PDB entry 1E03 | X-ray diffraction, 2.90 A resolution | chain L

[Chain L]
Molecule: Antithrombin-III
Organism: Homo sapiens
UniProtKB: P01008 (ANT3_HUMAN); residues 1-432 here correspond to UniProt positions 33-464 (UniProt number = residue number + 32)
Amino-acid sequence (432 residues; row label = number of the first residue in the row):
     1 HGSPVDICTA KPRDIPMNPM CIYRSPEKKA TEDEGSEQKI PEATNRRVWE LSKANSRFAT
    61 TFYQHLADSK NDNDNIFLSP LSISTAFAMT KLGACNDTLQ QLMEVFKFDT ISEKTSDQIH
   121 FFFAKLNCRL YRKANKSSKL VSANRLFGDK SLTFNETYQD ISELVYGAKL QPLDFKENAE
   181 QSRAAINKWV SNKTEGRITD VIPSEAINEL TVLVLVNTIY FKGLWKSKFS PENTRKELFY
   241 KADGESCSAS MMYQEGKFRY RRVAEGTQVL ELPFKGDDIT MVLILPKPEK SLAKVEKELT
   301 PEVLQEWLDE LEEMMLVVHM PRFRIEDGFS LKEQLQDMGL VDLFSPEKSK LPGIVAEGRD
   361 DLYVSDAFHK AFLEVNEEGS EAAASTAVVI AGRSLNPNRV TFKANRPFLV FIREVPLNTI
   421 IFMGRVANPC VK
Disordered / not traced: 1-4, 28-31, 432
Cystine bridges: Cys-8/Cys-128, Cys-21/Cys-95, Cys-247/Cys-430
Covalent attachments: N-acetylglucosamine (NAG) linked to Asn-96, Asn-155, Asn-192
Curated features (UniProtKB/Swiss-Prot):
  - binding site (heparin): Trp-49, Arg-129, Arg-145
  - site: Arg-393, Ser-394 (Reactive bond)
  - modified residue: Thr-31 (Phosphothreonine), Ser-36 (Phosphoserine)
  - glycosylation (N-linked (GlcNAc...) asparagine): Asn-96, Asn-135, Asn-155 (complex), Asn-192

[Overview]
Covalently linked N-acetylglucosamine: at Asn-96, Asn-155 and Asn-192. From UniProt: 3 heparin-binding
residues.
Chain L is Antithrombin-III (Homo sapiens); the structure, Plasma alpha antithrombin-III and pentasaccharide,
was determined by X-ray diffraction together with 1E04 and 1E05 from the same study.
